9ATP - chains A and B of the 6 polymer chains in the assembly; structure by electron microscopy, 3.50 A resolution.

[Chain A (and B)]
Molecule: Spike glycoprotein
From: Severe acute respiratory syndrome coronavirus 2
Notes: chain B of this document is another copy of the same molecule, construct and numbering; everything in this record applies to it too
UniProt: P0DTC2 (SPIKE_SARS2); aligned to UniProt positions 14-1207 over residues 14-1207 (the alignment contains insertions or deletions, so no single offset holds)
Sequence (1230 residues; each row starts with the number of its first residue):
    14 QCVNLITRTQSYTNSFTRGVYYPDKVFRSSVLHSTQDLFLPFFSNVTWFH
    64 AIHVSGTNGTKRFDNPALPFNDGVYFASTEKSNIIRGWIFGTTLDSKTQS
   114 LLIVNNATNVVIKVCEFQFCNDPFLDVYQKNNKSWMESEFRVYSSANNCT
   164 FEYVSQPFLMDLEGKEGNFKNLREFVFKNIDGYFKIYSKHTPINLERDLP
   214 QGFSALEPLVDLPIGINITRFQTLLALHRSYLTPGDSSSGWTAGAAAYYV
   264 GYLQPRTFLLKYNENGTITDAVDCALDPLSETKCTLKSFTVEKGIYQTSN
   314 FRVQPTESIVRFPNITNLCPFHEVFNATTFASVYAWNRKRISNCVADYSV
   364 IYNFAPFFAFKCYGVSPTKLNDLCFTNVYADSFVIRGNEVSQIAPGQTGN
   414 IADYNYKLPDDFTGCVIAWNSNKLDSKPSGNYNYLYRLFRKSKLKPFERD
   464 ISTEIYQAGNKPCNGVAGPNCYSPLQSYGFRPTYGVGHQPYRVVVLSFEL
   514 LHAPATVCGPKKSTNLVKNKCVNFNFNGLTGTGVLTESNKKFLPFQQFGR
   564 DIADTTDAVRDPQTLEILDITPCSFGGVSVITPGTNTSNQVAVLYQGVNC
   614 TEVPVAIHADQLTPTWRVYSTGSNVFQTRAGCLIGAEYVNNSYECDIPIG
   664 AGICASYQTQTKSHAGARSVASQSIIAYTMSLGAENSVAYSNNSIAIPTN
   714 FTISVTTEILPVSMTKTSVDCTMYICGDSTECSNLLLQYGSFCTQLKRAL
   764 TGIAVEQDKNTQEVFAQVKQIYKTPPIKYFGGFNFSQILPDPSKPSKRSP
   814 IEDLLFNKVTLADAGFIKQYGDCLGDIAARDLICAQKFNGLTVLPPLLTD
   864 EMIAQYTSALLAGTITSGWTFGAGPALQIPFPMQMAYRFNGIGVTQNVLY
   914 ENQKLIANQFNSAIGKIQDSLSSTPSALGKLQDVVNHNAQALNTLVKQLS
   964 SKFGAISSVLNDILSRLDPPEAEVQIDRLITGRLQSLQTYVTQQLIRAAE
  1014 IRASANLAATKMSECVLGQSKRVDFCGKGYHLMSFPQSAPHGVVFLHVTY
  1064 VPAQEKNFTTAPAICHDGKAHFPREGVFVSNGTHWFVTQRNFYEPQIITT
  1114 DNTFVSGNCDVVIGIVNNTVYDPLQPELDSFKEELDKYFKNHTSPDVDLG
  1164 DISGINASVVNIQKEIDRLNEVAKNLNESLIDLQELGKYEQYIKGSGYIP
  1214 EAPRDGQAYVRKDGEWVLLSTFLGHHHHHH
Disordered / not traced: 14-21, 64-80, 141-149, 174-182, 241-254, 304-320, 526-1243 (chain B: 14-21, 64-82, 141-149, 174-182, 241-254, 304-320, 526-1243)
Cystine bridges: Cys128-Cys162, Cys287-Cys297, Cys332-Cys357, Cys375-Cys428, Cys387-Cys521, Cys476-Cys484
Construct notes: variant Ile19 (Thr in P0DTC2), Ser24 (Ala27 in P0DTC2), Ala80 (Val83 in P0DTC2), Asp139 (Gly142 in P0DTC2), Gln142 (His146 in P0DTC2), Glu179 (Gln183 in P0DTC2), Glu209 (Val213 in P0DTC2), His335 (Gly339 in P0DTC2), Thr342 (Arg346 in P0DTC2), Ile364 (Leu368 in P0DTC2), Phe367 (Ser371 in P0DTC2), Pro369 (Ser373 in P0DTC2), Phe371 (Ser375 in P0DTC2), Ala372 (Thr376 in P0DTC2), Asn401 (Asp405 in P0DTC2), Ser404 (Arg408 in P0DTC2), Asn413 (Lys417 in P0DTC2), Lys436 (Asn440 in P0DTC2), Pro441 (Val445 in P0DTC2), Ser442 (Gly446 in P0DTC2), Lys456 (Asn460 in P0DTC2), Asn473 (Ser477 in P0DTC2), Lys474 (Thr478 in P0DTC2), Ala480 (Glu484 in P0DTC2), Pro482 (Phe486 in P0DTC2), Ser486 (Phe490 in P0DTC2), Arg494 (Gln498 in P0DTC2), Tyr497 (Asn501 in P0DTC2), His501 (Tyr505 in P0DTC2), Gly610 (Asp614 in P0DTC2), Tyr651 (His655 in P0DTC2), Lys675 (Asn679 in P0DTC2), His677 (Pro681 in P0DTC2), Lys760 (Asn764 in P0DTC2), Tyr792 (Asp796 in P0DTC2), His950 (Gln954 in P0DTC2), Lys965 (Asn969 in P0DTC2); engineered mutation Ala678 (Arg682 in P0DTC2), Gly679 (Arg683 in P0DTC2), Pro813 (Phe817 in P0DTC2), Pro888 (Ala892 in P0DTC2), Pro895 (Ala899 in P0DTC2), Pro938 (Ala942 in P0DTC2), Pro982 (Lys986 in P0DTC2), Pro983 (Val987 in P0DTC2); expression tag (1208-1243)
UniProt features mapped onto this chain:
  - glycosylation (N-linked (GlcNAc...) asparagine): Asn17 (complex), Asn122 (hybrid)

[Chain A / chain B interface]
Contacting residue pairs - 6 pairs, chain A then chain B:
  Lys38(A) with Ala516(B)
  Tyr196(A) with Asn390(B), hydrogen bond
  Ser379(A) with Phe452(B)
  Pro380(A) with Phe452(B); Tyr485(B)
  Thr381(A) with Tyr485(B)
Interface residues without a listed pair, chain A (8 interface residues in all): Asp194, Gly195, Phe373
Interface residues without a listed pair, chain B (7 interface residues in all): Arg353, Tyr469, His515

[Overview]
The interface between chain A and chain B involves 8 residues on one side and 7 on the other, with 1 hydrogen
bond. Its one hydrogen-bonded contact is Tyr196(A)-Asn390(B).
Chain A and chain B are both Spike glycoprotein (Severe acute respiratory syndrome coronavirus 2); the
structure, local refinement of XBB.1.5 spike/Nanosota-3C complex, was determined by electron microscopy
together with 9ATO from the same study.
